Entry 3ZNR (X-ray diffraction, 2.40 A resolution); this record covers chain A.

Chain A:
Name: Histone deacetylase 7
From: Homo sapiens
Notes: EC 3.5.1.98; fragment: catalytic domain, residues 482-903
Reference sequence: Q8WUI4 (HDAC7_HUMAN); residue numbers follow UniProt; this construct covers 482-903
Sequence (423 residues; row label = number of the first residue in the row):
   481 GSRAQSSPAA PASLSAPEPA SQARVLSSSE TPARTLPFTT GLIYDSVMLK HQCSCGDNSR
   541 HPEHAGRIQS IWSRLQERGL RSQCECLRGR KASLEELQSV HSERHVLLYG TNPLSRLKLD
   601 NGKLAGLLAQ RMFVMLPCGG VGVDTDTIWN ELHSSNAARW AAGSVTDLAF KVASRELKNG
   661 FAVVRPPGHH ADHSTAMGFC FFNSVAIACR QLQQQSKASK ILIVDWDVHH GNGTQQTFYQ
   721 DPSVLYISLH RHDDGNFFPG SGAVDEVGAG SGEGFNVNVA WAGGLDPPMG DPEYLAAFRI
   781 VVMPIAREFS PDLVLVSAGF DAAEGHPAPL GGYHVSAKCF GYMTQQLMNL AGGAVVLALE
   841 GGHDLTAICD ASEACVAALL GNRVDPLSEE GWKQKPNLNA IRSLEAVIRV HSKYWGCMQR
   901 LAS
Disordered / not traced: 481-515, 596-613, 902-903
Differences from the reference sequence: expression tag (481)
Bound ions: Zn2+ site 1: Cys533, Cys535, His541, Cys618; K+ site 1: Asp705, Asp707, His709, Ser728, Leu729; Zn2+ site 2: Asp707, His709, Asp801 (together with NU9); K+ site 2: Phe718, Val724, Phe755
Ligand contacts: NU9 (N-{[4-(4-phenyl-1,3-thiazol-2-yl)tetrahydro-2H-pyran-4-yl]methyl}-3-[5-(trifluoromethyl)-1,2,4-oxadiazol-3-yl]benzamide): Pro542, Glu543, Arg547, Asp626, Pro667, His669, His670, Gly678, Phe679, Cys680, Asp707, His709, Phe738, Asp801, Pro809, Leu810, Glu840, Gly841, Gly842, His843
Swiss-Prot annotation at these positions:
  - active site: His670
  - binding site (Zn(2+)): Cys533, Cys535, His541, Cys618
  - site: His843 (Contributes to catalysis)
  - modified residue (Phosphoserine): Ser486, Ser487, Ser507, Ser595
  - mutagenesis: Ser486 (S486A: Abolishes nuclear export; when associated with A-192; A-1118 and A-358), His843 (H843A: Enhanced deacetylase activity; H843F: Enhanced deacetylase activity; H843Y: 6000 fold increase in deacetylase activity)

In short:
Bound to chain A: compound NU9. Asp707, His709 and Asp801 coordinate Zn2+ site 2. Cys533, Cys535, His541 and
Cys618 coordinate Zn2+ site 1. From UniProt: active-site residue His670, 4 Zn2+-binding residues and 2
mutagenesis sites.
Chain A is Histone deacetylase 7 (Homo sapiens); the structure, HDAC7 bound with inhibitor TMP269, was
determined by X-ray diffraction (same publication as 3ZNS).
